6EEO - chain A; structure by X-ray diffraction, 1.72 A resolution.

== Chain A ==
Name: Carbonic anhydrase 2
Organism: Homo sapiens
Notes: EC 4.2.1.1
UniProt: P00918 (CAH2_HUMAN); the author numbering skips numbers that UniProt does not, so the offset changes along the chain: 4-125 = UniProt 4-125; 127-261 = UniProt 126-260
Amino-acid sequence (257 residues; each row starts with the number of its first residue; note: 1 number in that range is skipped by the numbering (no residue carries it; nothing is unmodelled there)):
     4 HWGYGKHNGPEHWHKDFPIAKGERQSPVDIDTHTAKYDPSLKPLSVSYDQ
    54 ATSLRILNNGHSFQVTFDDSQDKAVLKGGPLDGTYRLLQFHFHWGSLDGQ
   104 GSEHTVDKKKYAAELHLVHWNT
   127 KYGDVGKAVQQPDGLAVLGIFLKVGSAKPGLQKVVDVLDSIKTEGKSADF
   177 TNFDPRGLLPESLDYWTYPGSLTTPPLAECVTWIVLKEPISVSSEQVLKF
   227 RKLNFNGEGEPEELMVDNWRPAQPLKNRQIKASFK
Construct notes: engineered mutation Ser65 (Ala in P00918), Gln67 (Asn in P00918), Thr69 (Glu in P00918), Leu91 (Ile in P00918), Val131 (Phe130 in P00918), Glu170 (Lys169 in P00918), Ala204 (Leu203 in P00918)
Metal / ion sites: Zn2+: His94, His96, His119 (together with J6V)
Small-molecule neighbours: J6V (3-{[(4-fluoro-3-methylphenyl)carbamoyl]amino}-4-hydroxy-5-nitrobenzene-1-sulfonamide): Asn62, His64, Ser65, Gln67, Gln92, His94, His96, Glu106, His119, Val121, Val131, Gly132, Val135, Val143, Leu198, Thr199, Thr200, Pro202, Trp209
Swiss-Prot annotation at these positions:
  - active site: His64 (Proton donor/acceptor)
  - binding site (Zn(2+)): His94, His96, His119
  - binding site (substrate): Thr199, Thr200
  - site: Tyr7 (Fine-tunes the proton-transfer properties of H-64), Asn62 (Fine-tunes the proton-transfer properties of H-64), Gln92 (Involved in the binding of some activators, including histamine and L-histidine)
  - modified residue (Phosphoserine): Ser166, Ser173
Reported in the primary citation:
  - binding site for J6V: Asn62, Leu198, Thr199

== Overview ==
Ligands of chain A: compound J6V. His94, His96 and His119 form the Zn2+ site. Curated annotation (UniProt)
lists active-site residue His64, 3 Zn2+-binding residues and substrate-binding residues Thr199 and Thr200.
From the paper: a binding site for J6V at Asn62, Leu198 and Thr199.
Chain A is Carbonic anhydrase 2 (Homo sapiens); the structure, Bioreductive
4-hydroxy-3-nitro-5-ureido-benzenesulfonamides selectively target the tumor-associated carbonic anhydrase
isoforms IX and XII and show hypoxia-enhanced cytotoxicity ..., was determined by X-ray diffraction (same
publication as 6EBE, 6ECZ, 6EDA, 6EEA and 6EEH).
